Entry 7AR9 (electron microscopy, 2.97 A resolution); this record covers chains x and z of the 35 polymer chains in the assembly.

[Chain x]
Protein: CAL
From: Polytomella sp. Pringsheim 198.80
Amino-acid sequence (280 residues; row label = number of the first residue in the row):
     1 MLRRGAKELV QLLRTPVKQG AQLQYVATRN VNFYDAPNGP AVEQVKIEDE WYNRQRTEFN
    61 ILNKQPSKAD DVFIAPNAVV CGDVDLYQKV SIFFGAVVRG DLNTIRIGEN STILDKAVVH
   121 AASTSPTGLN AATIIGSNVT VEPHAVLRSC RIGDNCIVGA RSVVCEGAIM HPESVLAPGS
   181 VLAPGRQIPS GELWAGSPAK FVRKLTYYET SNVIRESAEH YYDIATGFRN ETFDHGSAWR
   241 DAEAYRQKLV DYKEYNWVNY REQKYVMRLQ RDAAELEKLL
Disordered / not traced: 1-30

[Chain z]
Protein: CA3
From: Polytomella sp. Pringsheim 198.80
Amino-acid sequence (227 residues; row label = number of the first residue in the row):
     1 MASFLKTIVW RCGFAIKETG LALETLGCKL QGNYSFREKC SRHTPLTQYQ FKAPSVGEST
    61 FVAPSALVSG DVIIGEKSSV LYNAVVRGEF KSVTIGEGST ISDNAYVGSS SEFSPETVIG
   121 SNVSVGSGAV LKGCTVGNNV LIGNNVIISE KATVEDNTIL APGSYVPEDV VVKSGELWSG
   181 SPAQKLRNLD EKELALFNTL SVGATELAAD HAVIMKLLEL KQKEFIK
Disordered / not traced: 1
Ligand contacts: phosphatidylcholine (PC7; (7S)-4-hydroxy-N,N,N-trimethyl-9-oxo-7-[(palmitoyloxy)methyl]-3,5,8-trioxa-4-phosphahexacosan-1-aminium 4-oxide): Leu-26, Lys-29, Leu-30, Gln-31, Gly-32

[Chain x / chain z interface]
Residue-residue contacts (70):
  Trp-51(x) / Gln-222(z)  hydrogen bond (backbone-side chain)
  Trp-51(x) / Ile-226(z)  hydrophobic
  Tyr-52(x) / Glu-38(z)  hydrogen bond
  Tyr-52(x) / Gln-222(z)
  Asn-53(x) / Cys-40(z)
  Asn-53(x) / Ser-41(z)  hydrogen bond (backbone-backbone)
  Arg-54(x) / Lys-39(z)
  Gln-55(x) / Cys-40(z)
  Gln-55(x) / Ser-41(z)  hydrogen bond (backbone-backbone)
  Arg-56(x) / Lys-39(z)
  Asn-77(x) / His-43(z)  hydrogen bond
  Asn-77(x) / Leu-67(z)
  Phe-93(x) / Arg-87(z)
  Phe-94(x) / Leu-67(z)  hydrophobic
  Asp-115(x) / Val-85(z)
  Asp-115(x) / Arg-87(z)  salt bridge
  Asp-115(x) / Tyr-106(z)
  Lys-116(x) / Asn-83(z)
  Lys-116(x) / Asn-104(z)  hydrogen bond
  Glu-142(x) / Lys-132(z)  salt bridge
  His-144(x) / Asn-104(z)  hydrogen bond (side chain-backbone)
  His-144(x) / Val-130(z)
  Ala-160(x) / Ile-147(z)
  Arg-161(x) / Gly-128(z)
  Arg-161(x) / Asn-145(z)  hydrogen bond
  Arg-161(x) / Ile-147(z)
  Pro-178(x) / Tyr-165(z)  hydrophobic
  Gly-179(x) / Ile-147(z)
  His-220(x) / Phe-90(z)
  His-220(x) / Ser-110(z)  hydrogen bond (side chain-backbone)
  His-220(x) / Ser-111(z)
  His-220(x) / Glu-112(z)  hydrogen bond (side chain-backbone)
  Tyr-221(x) / Ser-110(z)
  Tyr-221(x) / Ser-111(z)
  Ile-224(x) / Arg-87(z)
  Ile-224(x) / Glu-89(z)
  Gly-227(x) / Tyr-49(z)
  Phe-228(x) / Arg-87(z)
  Phe-228(x) / Glu-89(z)
  Asn-230(x) / Phe-14(z)
  Glu-231(x) / Trp-10(z)
  Glu-231(x) / Phe-14(z)
  Glu-231(x) / Tyr-49(z)
  Glu-231(x) / Gln-50(z)  hydrogen bond
  Thr-232(x) / Arg-42(z)
  Phe-233(x) / Phe-14(z)  hydrophobic
  Phe-233(x) / Lys-17(z)
  Phe-233(x) / Glu-18(z)
  Phe-233(x) / Leu-21(z)  hydrophobic
  Phe-233(x) / Arg-42(z)  hydrogen bond (backbone-side chain)
  Asp-234(x) / Arg-42(z)
  His-235(x) / Phe-36(z)
  Gly-236(x) / Arg-42(z)
  Trp-239(x) / Glu-24(z)
  Trp-239(x) / Cys-28(z)  hydrophobic
  Trp-239(x) / Ser-35(z)
  Trp-239(x) / Phe-36(z)  hydrophobic
  Arg-240(x) / Leu-21(z)
  Arg-240(x) / Glu-24(z)  salt bridge
  Ala-242(x) / Glu-38(z)
  Glu-243(x) / Asn-33(z)  hydrogen bond
  Glu-243(x) / Ser-35(z)  hydrogen bond
  Ala-244(x) / Ile-226(z)
  Tyr-245(x) / Phe-225(z)
  Arg-246(x) / Ser-35(z)  hydrogen bond
  Arg-246(x) / Glu-38(z)  salt bridge
  Lys-248(x) / Glu-224(z)
  Lys-248(x) / Phe-225(z)  hydrogen bond (side chain-backbone)
  Lys-248(x) / Ile-226(z)
  Lys-248(x) / Lys-227(z)  hydrogen bond (side chain-backbone)
Interface residues without a listed pair, chain x (43 interface residues in all): Pro-76, Pro-143, Glu-216, Ser-237, Ala-238, Asp-241
Interface residues without a listed pair, chain z (42 interface residues in all): Ser-69, Ser-181

[In short]
43 residues of chain x face 42 of chain z across their interface, with 17 hydrogen bonds and 4 salt bridges.
Polar pairs include Asp-115(x)/Arg-87(z), Glu-142(x)/Lys-132(z) and Arg-240(x)/Glu-24(z). Chain z binds
phosphatidylcholine.
Here chain x is CAL and chain z is CA3, both from Polytomella sp. Pringsheim 198.80. Entry 7AR9 (Cryo-EM
structure of Polytomella Complex-I (membrane arm)) was determined by electron microscopy (same publication as
7AQQ, 7AQR, 7AQW, 7AR7, 7AR8, 7ARB, 7ARC and 7ARD).
